7THM - chains C and D of the 5 polymer chains in the assembly; structure by electron microscopy, 3.18 A resolution.

== Chain C ==
Molecule: Non-structural protein 7
From: Severe acute respiratory syndrome coronavirus 2
UniProt: P0DTD1 (R1AB_SARS2); residues 1-83 here correspond to UniProt positions 3860-3942 (UniProt number = residue number + 3859)
Sequence (83 residues; numbered 1 to 83; the number before each row is that of its first residue):
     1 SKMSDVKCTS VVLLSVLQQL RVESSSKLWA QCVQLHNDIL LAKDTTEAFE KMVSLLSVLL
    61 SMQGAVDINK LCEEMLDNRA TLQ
Not modelled in the structure: 1-6, 18-32, 59-83
Swiss-Prot annotation at these positions:
  - site: Gln-83 (Cleavage)

== Chain D ==
Molecule: Non-structural protein 8
From: Severe acute respiratory syndrome coronavirus 2
UniProt: P0DTD1 (R1AB_SARS2); residues 1-198 here correspond to UniProt positions 3943-4140 (UniProt number = residue number + 3942)
Sequence (198 residues; row label = number of the first residue in the row):
     1 AIASEFSSLP SYAAFATAQE AYEQAVANGD SEVVLKKLKK SLNVAKSEFD RDAAMQRKLE
    61 KMADQAMTQM YKQARSEDKR AKVTSAMQTM LFTMLRKLDN DALNNIINNA RDGCVPLNII
   121 PLTTAAKLMV VIPDYNTYKN TCDGTTFTYA SALWEIQQVV DADSKIVQLS EISMDNSPNL
   181 AWPLIVTALR ANSAVKLQ
Not modelled in the structure: 1-83, 112-113, 123-126, 132-146, 169-182, 190-198
Swiss-Prot annotation at these positions:
  - site: Gln-198 (Cleavage)

== Interface between chain C and chain D ==
Contacting residue pairs (11):
  Val-33(C) with Ile-120(D)
  Gln-34(C) with Ala-110(D)
  His-36(C) with Ile-119(D); Ile-120(D), hydrogen bond (side chain-backbone)
  Leu-40(C) with Leu-122(D), hydrophobic
  Glu-47(C) with Met-94(D)
  Glu-50(C) with Leu-91(D)
  Lys-51(C) with Leu-91(D); Met-94(D); Leu-95(D)
  Ser-54(C) with Leu-91(D)
Interface residues without a listed pair, chain C (12 interface residues in all): Leu-14, Asn-37, Asp-38, Val-53
Interface residues without a listed pair, chain D (15 interface residues in all): Met-87, Met-90, Leu-98, Leu-103, Ile-106, Pro-116, Asn-118, Ala-150

== In short ==
Chain C and chain D form an interface of 12 and 15 residues respectively; the contacts include 1 hydrogen
bond. The hydrogen-bonded pair is His-36(C)/Ile-120(D).
Here chain C is Non-structural protein 7 and chain D is Non-structural protein 8, both from Severe acute
respiratory syndrome coronavirus 2. Entry 7THM (SARS-CoV-2 nsp12/7/8 complex with a native N-terminus nsp9)
was determined by electron microscopy.
